9K09 - chains a and b of the 48 polymer chains in the assembly; structure by electron microscopy, 2.60 A resolution.

Chain a (and b):
Molecule: Tail fiber protein
Source organism: Anabaena phage A-4L
Notes: chain b of this document is another copy of the same molecule, construct and numbering; everything in this record applies to it too
Reference sequence: A0A059PY41 (A0A059PY41_9CAUD); residues 1-372 here = UniProt positions 1-372
Amino-acid sequence (372 residues; row label = number of the first residue in the row):
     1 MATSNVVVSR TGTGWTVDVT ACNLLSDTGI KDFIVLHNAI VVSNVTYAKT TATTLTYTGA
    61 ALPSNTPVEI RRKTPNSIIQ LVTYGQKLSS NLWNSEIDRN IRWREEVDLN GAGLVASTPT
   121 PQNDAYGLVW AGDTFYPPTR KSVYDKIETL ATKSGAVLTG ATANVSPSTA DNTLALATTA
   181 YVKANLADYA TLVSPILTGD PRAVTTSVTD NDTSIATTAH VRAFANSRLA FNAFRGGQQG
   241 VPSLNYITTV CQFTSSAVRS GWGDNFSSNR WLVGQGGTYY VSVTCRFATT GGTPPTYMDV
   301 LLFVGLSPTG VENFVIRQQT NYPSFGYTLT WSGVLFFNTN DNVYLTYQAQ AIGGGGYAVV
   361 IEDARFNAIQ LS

Interface between chain a and chain b:
Pairs across the interface (206):
  K73(a) - D108(b)  salt bridge
  P75(a) - R104(b)  hydrogen bond (backbone-side chain)
  N76(a) - I101(b)
  N76(a) - R104(b)  hydrogen bond
  N76(a) - E105(b)
  N76(a) - D108(b)  hydrogen bond
  S77(a) - I101(b)
  S77(a) - R104(b)
  I78(a) - I97(b)  hydrophobic
  I78(a) - I101(b)  hydrophobic
  L81(a) - N94(b)
  V82(a) - S90(b)
  V82(a) - W93(b)
  V82(a) - N94(b)  hydrogen bond (backbone-side chain)
  T83(a) - S90(b)
  L88(a) - L88(b)  hydrophobic
  W93(a) - W93(b)  hydrophobic
  E96(a) - I97(b)
  R99(a) - R104(b)  hydrogen bond (backbone-side chain)
  N100(a) - N100(b)
  N100(a) - R104(b)
  W103(a) - W103(b)  hydrophobic
  W103(a) - R104(b)
  W103(a) - V107(b)  hydrophobic
  W103(a) - D108(b)  hydrogen bond
  A112(a) - V107(b)  hydrophobic
  A112(a) - D108(b)
  G113(a) - D108(b)
  L114(a) - V107(b)
  L114(a) - D108(b)
  L114(a) - L109(b)
  L114(a) - N110(b)
  L114(a) - G111(b)
  L114(a) - T120(b)
  P119(a) - P121(b)
  Q122(a) - R140(b)
  D124(a) - R140(b)  salt bridge
  Y126(a) - Y144(b)  hydrogen bond (side chain-backbone)
  Y126(a) - I147(b)
  Y126(a) - E148(b)  hydrogen bond
  G127(a) - Y144(b)
  L128(a) - Y144(b)
  V129(a) - R140(b)
  W130(a) - R140(b)
  W130(a) - V143(b)  hydrophobic
  G132(a) - K141(b)
  D133(a) - T139(b)
  D133(a) - R140(b)  salt bridge
  D133(a) - K141(b)  hydrogen bond (backbone-backbone)
  T134(a) - N123(b)
  Y136(a) - R140(b)
  P137(a) - P121(b)
  P137(a) - P137(b)  hydrophobic
  P137(a) - P138(b)
  P138(a) - P138(b)
  P138(a) - T139(b)
  P138(a) - R140(b)
  K146(a) - I147(b)
  E148(a) - K153(b)  hydrogen bond (backbone-side chain)
  T149(a) - T152(b)
  L150(a) - I147(b)  hydrophobic
  L150(a) - L150(b)  hydrophobic
  L150(a) - A151(b)
  L150(a) - T152(b)
  L150(a) - K153(b)
  A151(a) - A151(b)  hydrogen bond (backbone-backbone)
  A151(a) - T152(b)
  A151(a) - K153(b)
  L158(a) - T152(b)
  L158(a) - K153(b)
  T159(a) - K153(b)  hydrogen bond (backbone-backbone)
  T159(a) - S154(b)
  T159(a) - G155(b)
  T162(a) - A156(b)  hydrogen bond (side chain-backbone)
  A163(a) - A156(b)  hydrogen bond (backbone-backbone)
  A163(a) - V157(b)
  A163(a) - L158(b)  hydrogen bond (backbone-backbone)
  N164(a) - L158(b)
  N164(a) - T159(b)
  N164(a) - G160(b)
  N164(a) - T162(b)  hydrogen bond
  V165(a) - L158(b)
  T169(a) - K183(b)  hydrogen bond (backbone-side chain)
  D171(a) - T179(b)  hydrogen bond
  D171(a) - K183(b)
  N172(a) - T179(b)
  N172(a) - A180(b)
  N172(a) - K183(b)
  T173(a) - T179(b)  hydrogen bond (backbone-side chain)
  T173(a) - A180(b)  hydrogen bond (backbone-backbone)
  L174(a) - A163(b)
  L174(a) - N164(b)  hydrogen bond (backbone-backbone)
  L174(a) - S166(b)
  L174(a) - T178(b)
  A175(a) - T162(b)
  A175(a) - T178(b)
  A175(a) - T179(b)  hydrogen bond (backbone-backbone)
  L176(a) - T162(b)  hydrogen bond (backbone-backbone)
  L176(a) - A163(b)
  L176(a) - N164(b)
  L176(a) - L176(b)  hydrophobic
  L176(a) - A177(b)
  A177(a) - A177(b)  hydrogen bond (backbone-backbone)
  A177(a) - T178(b)
  A177(a) - T179(b)
  A177(a) - V182(b)  hydrophobic
  Y181(a) - T179(b)
  Y181(a) - V182(b)  hydrophobic
  Y181(a) - K183(b)
  N185(a) - K183(b)  hydrogen bond
  N185(a) - L186(b)
  L186(a) - L186(b)  hydrophobic
  D188(a) - T191(b)
  D188(a) - L192(b)  hydrogen bond (backbone-backbone)
  Y189(a) - L186(b)  hydrophobic
  Y189(a) - A190(b)
  Y189(a) - T191(b)
  A190(a) - A190(b)
  I196(a) - L192(b)
  L197(a) - L192(b)
  L197(a) - P195(b)  hydrophobic
  T198(a) - L192(b)  hydrogen bond (backbone-backbone)
  T198(a) - V193(b)
  T198(a) - S194(b)  hydrogen bond (backbone-backbone)
  G199(a) - S194(b)
  D200(a) - S194(b)  hydrogen bond (backbone-side chain)
  P201(a) - S194(b)
  P201(a) - P195(b)
  R202(a) - P195(b)  hydrogen bond (backbone-backbone)
  R202(a) - I196(b)
  R202(a) - L197(b)  hydrogen bond (backbone-backbone)
  A203(a) - L197(b)
  V204(a) - L197(b)
  V204(a) - T198(b)
  V204(a) - G199(b)
  V204(a) - P201(b)
  T206(a) - T218(b)
  V208(a) - R222(b)  hydrogen bond (backbone-side chain)
  T209(a) - R222(b)  hydrogen bond (backbone-side chain)
  D210(a) - T218(b)
  D210(a) - R222(b)  hydrogen bond (backbone-side chain)
  N211(a) - T218(b)
  N211(a) - A219(b)
  N211(a) - R222(b)
  D212(a) - T217(b)
  D212(a) - T218(b)  hydrogen bond (backbone-side chain)
  D212(a) - A219(b)  hydrogen bond (backbone-backbone)
  T213(a) - R202(b)
  T213(a) - A203(b)  hydrogen bond (backbone-backbone)
  T213(a) - T205(b)
  T213(a) - T217(b)
  S214(a) - D200(b)  hydrogen bond
  S214(a) - P201(b)
  S214(a) - R202(b)
  S214(a) - T217(b)
  S214(a) - T218(b)  hydrogen bond (backbone-backbone)
  I215(a) - P201(b)  hydrogen bond (backbone-backbone)
  I215(a) - R202(b)
  I215(a) - A203(b)
  I215(a) - I215(b)  hydrophobic
  A216(a) - A216(b)  hydrogen bond (backbone-backbone)
  A216(a) - T217(b)
  A216(a) - T218(b)
  H220(a) - T218(b)
  F224(a) - V221(b)  hydrophobic
  F224(a) - R222(b)
  F224(a) - A225(b)  hydrophobic
  W262(a) - R222(b)
  T278(a) - L229(b)
  Y280(a) - Y280(b)
  Y280(a) - S282(b)
  Y280(a) - S332(b)
  Y280(a) - I369(b)  hydrophobic
  Y297(a) - Y322(b)  hydrophobic
  Y297(a) - F325(b)
  N313(a) - R365(b)
  F314(a) - R286(b)
  F314(a) - D363(b)
  F314(a) - R365(b)  hydrogen bond (backbone-side chain)
  V315(a) - T284(b)
  R317(a) - R286(b)
  R317(a) - T328(b)  hydrogen bond (backbone-side chain)
  Q318(a) - Y327(b)
  Q318(a) - T328(b)  hydrogen bond (side chain-backbone)
  Q319(a) - T320(b)  hydrogen bond
  Q319(a) - Y322(b)
  Q319(a) - G326(b)  hydrogen bond (side chain-backbone)
  Q319(a) - Y327(b)
  N321(a) - N321(b)
  N321(a) - Y322(b)
  T330(a) - T330(b)
  W331(a) - T284(b)  hydrogen bond
  W331(a) - T330(b)
  W331(a) - R365(b)
  S332(a) - S282(b)  hydrogen bond (backbone-side chain)
  S332(a) - S332(b)  hydrogen bond
  V334(a) - L229(b)  hydrophobic
  V334(a) - N232(b)
  V334(a) - R365(b)
  V334(a) - N367(b)
  F336(a) - N232(b)
  L371(a) - A225(b)
  L371(a) - N226(b)
  L371(a) - L229(b)  hydrophobic
  L371(a) - I369(b)  hydrophobic
  S372(a) - N226(b)  hydrogen bond (backbone-side chain)
Interface residues without a listed pair, chain a (114 interface residues in all): T74, Y84, S89, L92, A131, F135, I147, V157, G160, A161, P167, A170, V182, V221, R228, Y246, I316, G333, L335
Interface residues without a listed pair, chain b (96 interface residues in all): V165, Y189, Q318

In short:
Chain a and chain b form an interface of 114 and 96 residues respectively; the contacts include 50 hydrogen
bonds and 3 salt bridges. Polar pairs include K73(a)-D108(b), D124(a)-R140(b) and D133(a)-R140(b).
Chain a and chain b are both Tail fiber protein (Anabaena phage A-4L); the structure, Cyanophage A4
portal-tail complex, was determined by electron microscopy, deposited together with 9JWB, 9K2V and 9K3A.
